4O9A - chains A and C of the 4 polymer chains in the assembly; structure by X-ray diffraction, 1.52 A resolution.

Chain A (and C):
Name: Acetyl-CoA acetyltransferase
From: Ralstonia eutropha
Notes: EC 2.3.1.9; fragment: c88s; chain C of this document is another copy of the same molecule, construct and numbering; everything in this record applies to it too
UniProtKB: P14611 (THIL_CUPNH); residues 2-393 here = UniProt positions 2-393
Chain sequence (398 residues; each row starts with the number of its first residue; numbers below 1 keep their minus sign (His-4 is residue -4)):
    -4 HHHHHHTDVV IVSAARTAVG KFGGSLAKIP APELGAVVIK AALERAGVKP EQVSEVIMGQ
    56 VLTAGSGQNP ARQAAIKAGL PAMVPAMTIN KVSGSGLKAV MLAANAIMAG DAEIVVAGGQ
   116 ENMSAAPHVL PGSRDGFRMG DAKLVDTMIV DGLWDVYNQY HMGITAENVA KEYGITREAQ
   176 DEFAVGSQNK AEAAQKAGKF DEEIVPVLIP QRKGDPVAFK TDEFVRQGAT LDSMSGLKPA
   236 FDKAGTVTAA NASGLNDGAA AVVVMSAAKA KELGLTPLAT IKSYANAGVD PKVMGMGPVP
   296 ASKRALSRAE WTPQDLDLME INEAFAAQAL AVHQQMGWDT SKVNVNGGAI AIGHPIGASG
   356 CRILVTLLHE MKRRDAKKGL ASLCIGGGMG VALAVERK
Unresolved in the structure: -4 to 1
Sequence notes: expression tag (-4 to 1); engineered mutation Ser88 (Cys in P14611)
Swiss-Prot annotation at these positions:
  - active site (Proton acceptor): His349, Cys379
  - mutagenesis: His156 (H156A: Almost complete loss of acetoacetyl-CoA thiolase activity), Phe219 (F219A: About 50% loss of acetoacetyl-CoA thiolase activity; F219Y: 2-fold increase of acetoacetyl-CoA thiolase activity), Arg221 (R221A: Almost complete loss of acetoacetyl-CoA thiolase activity), Ser248 (S248A: About 40% loss of acetoacetyl-CoA thiolase activity), His349 (H349A: Almost complete loss of acetoacetyl-CoA thiolase activity), Cys379 (C379S: Almost complete loss of acetoacetyl-CoA thiolase activity)

Interface between chain A and chain C:
Contacting residue pairs (16):
  Ser128(A) - Gly131(C)
  Ser128(A) - Phe132(C)  hydrogen bond (backbone-backbone)
  Arg129(A) - Gly131(C)
  Arg129(A) - Phe132(C)
  Arg129(A) - Arg133(C)  hydrogen bond (side chain-backbone)
  Arg129(A) - Met134(C)
  Asp130(A) - Asp130(C)
  Asp130(A) - Gly131(C)
  Gly131(A) - Ser128(C)
  Gly131(A) - Arg129(C)
  Gly131(A) - Asp130(C)
  Gly131(A) - Gly131(C)
  Phe132(A) - Ser128(C)  hydrogen bond (backbone-backbone)
  Phe132(A) - Arg129(C)
  Arg133(A) - Arg129(C)  hydrogen bond (backbone-side chain)
  Met134(A) - Arg129(C)
Also at the interface, not in a pair above, chain A (8 interface residues in all): Leu125
Also at the interface, not in a pair above, chain C (8 interface residues in all): Leu125

In short:
Chain A and chain C each contribute 8 residues to their interface; the contacts include 4 hydrogen bonds.
Polar contacts include Arg129(A)-Arg133(C) and Ser128(A)-Phe132(C). Curated annotation (UniProt) lists
active-site residues His349(A) and Cys379(A) and 6 mutagenesis sites on chain A.
Chain A and chain C are both Acetyl-CoA acetyltransferase (Ralstonia eutropha); the structure, Crystal
structure of Beta-ketothiolase (PhaA) from Ralstonia eutropha H16, was determined by X-ray diffraction
together with 4O99 and 4O9C from the same study.
